PDB entry 8THC | electron microscopy, 3.67 A resolution | chains A and E of the 8 polymer chains in the assembly

# Chain A
Name: ELG1 isoform 1
Source organism: Saccharomyces cerevisiae
UniProt: A0A8H4F7G7 (A0A8H4F7G7_YEASX); numbering as in UniProt (aligned over 1-791)
Chain sequence (791 residues; row label = number of the first residue in the row):
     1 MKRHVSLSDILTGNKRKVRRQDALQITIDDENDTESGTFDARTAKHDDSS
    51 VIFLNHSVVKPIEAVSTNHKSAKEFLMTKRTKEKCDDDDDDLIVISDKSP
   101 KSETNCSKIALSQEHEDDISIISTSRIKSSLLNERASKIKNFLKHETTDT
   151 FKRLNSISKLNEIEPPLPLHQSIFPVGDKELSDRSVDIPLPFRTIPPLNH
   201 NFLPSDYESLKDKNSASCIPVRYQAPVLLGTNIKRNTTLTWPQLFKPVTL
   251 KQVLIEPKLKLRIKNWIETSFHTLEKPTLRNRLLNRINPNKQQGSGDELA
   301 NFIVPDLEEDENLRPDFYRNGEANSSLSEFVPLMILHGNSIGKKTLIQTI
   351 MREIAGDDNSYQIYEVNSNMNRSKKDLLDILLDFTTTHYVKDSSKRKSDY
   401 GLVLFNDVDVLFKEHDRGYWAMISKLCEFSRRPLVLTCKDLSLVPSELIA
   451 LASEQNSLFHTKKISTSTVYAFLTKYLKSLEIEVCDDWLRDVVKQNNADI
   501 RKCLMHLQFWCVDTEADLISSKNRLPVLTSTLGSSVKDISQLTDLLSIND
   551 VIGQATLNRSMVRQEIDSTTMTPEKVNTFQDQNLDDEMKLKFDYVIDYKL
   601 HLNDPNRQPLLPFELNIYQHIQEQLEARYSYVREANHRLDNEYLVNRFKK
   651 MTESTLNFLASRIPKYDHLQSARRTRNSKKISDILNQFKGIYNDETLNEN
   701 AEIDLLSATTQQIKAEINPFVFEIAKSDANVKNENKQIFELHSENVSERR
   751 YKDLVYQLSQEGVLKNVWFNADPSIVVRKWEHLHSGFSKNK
Not modelled in the structure: 1-175, 279-328, 392-397, 663-698, 734-768, 782-791
Residues lining bound ligands: ATP-gamma-S (AGS; phosphothiophosphoric acid-adenylate ester): Pro242, Gln243, Phe245, Lys246, Pro247, Gln252, Val253, Leu254, Ser340, Ile341, Gly342, Lys343, Lys344, Thr345, Asp407, Lys439, Phe472, Tyr476, Ile500, Arg501

# Chain E
Name: Replication factor C subunit 5
Source organism: Saccharomyces cerevisiae
UniProt: P38251 (RFC5_YEAST); residues 1-354 here = UniProt positions 1-354
Chain sequence (354 residues; each row starts with the number of its first residue):
     1 MSLWVDKYRPKSLNALSHNEELTNFLKSLSDQPRDLPHLLLYGPNGTGKK
    51 TRCMALLESIFGPGVYRLKIDVRQFVTASNRKLELNVVSSPYHLEITPSD
   101 MGNNDRIVIQELLKEVAQMEQVDFQDSKDGLAHRYKCVIINEANSLTKDA
   151 QAALRRTMEKYSKNIRLIMVCDSMSPIIAPIKSRCLLIRCPAPSDSEIST
   201 ILSDVVTNERIQLETKDILKRIAQASNGNLRVSLLMLESMALNNELALKS
   251 SSPIIKPDWIIVIHKLTRKIVKERSVNSLIECRAVLYDLLAHCIPANIIL
   301 KELTFSLLDVETLNTTNKSSIIEYSSVFDERLSLGNKAIFHLEGFIAKVM
   351 CCLD
Not modelled in the structure: 1, 120-133
Residues lining bound ligands: ADP (adenosine-5'-diphosphate): Val5, Tyr8, Arg9, Pro10, Leu16, Ser17, His18, Pro44, Asn45, Gly46, Thr47, Gly48, Lys49, Lys50, Thr51, Arg52, Ile201, Leu230, Arg231, Leu234
UniProt features mapped onto this chain:
  - binding site (ATP): Val5, Ser17, Gly43 to Thr51, Arg231

# Chain A / chain E interface
Pairs across the interface - 100 pairs, chain A then chain E:
  Leu532(A) - Val276(E)
  Ser534(A) - Val276(E)
  Val536(A) - Cys351(E)  hydrophobic
  Lys537(A) - Cys351(E)  hydrogen bond
  Ile539(A) - Leu279(E)  hydrophobic
  Ser540(A) - Ala347(E)
  Ser540(A) - Lys348(E)
  Thr543(A) - Gly344(E)
  Thr543(A) - Ala347(E)
  Asp544(A) - Arg331(E)  salt bridge
  Leu546(A) - Phe340(E)  hydrophobic
  Ser547(A) - Arg331(E)  hydrogen bond
  Ser547(A) - His341(E)  hydrogen bond
  Ile548(A) - Arg331(E)
  Asp550(A) - Asn336(E)
  Asp550(A) - Lys337(E)  hydrogen bond (side chain-backbone)
  Asp550(A) - Phe340(E)
  Asp550(A) - His341(E)  salt bridge
  Val551(A) - Arg331(E)
  Val551(A) - Leu334(E)
  Val551(A) - His341(E)
  Gln554(A) - Leu334(E)
  Gln554(A) - Asn336(E)
  Pro573(A) - Glu111(E)
  Lys599(A) - Gln74(E)
  Lys599(A) - Val76(E)
  Lys599(A) - Lys82(E)
  Leu600(A) - Gln74(E)  hydrogen bond (backbone-backbone)
  Leu600(A) - Phe75(E)
  Leu600(A) - Val76(E)  hydrogen bond (backbone-backbone)
  His601(A) - Val76(E)
  Leu602(A) - Phe75(E)  hydrophobic
  Leu602(A) - Val76(E)  hydrogen bond (backbone-backbone)
  Leu602(A) - Thr77(E)
  Leu602(A) - Ala78(E)
  Leu602(A) - Ile107(E)
  Leu602(A) - Glu111(E)
  Asn603(A) - Ile107(E)
  Asp604(A) - Arg106(E)  salt bridge
  Arg607(A) - Asn103(E)  hydrogen bond
  Tyr631(A) - Arg283(E)
  Tyr631(A) - Glu343(E)
  Ala635(A) - Tyr287(E)
  Ala635(A) - Phe340(E)  hydrophobic
  Arg638(A) - Tyr287(E)
  Leu639(A) - Lys337(E)  hydrogen bond (backbone-side chain)
  Asn641(A) - Arg81(E)
  Tyr643(A) - Ala291(E)
  Leu644(A) - Leu290(E)
  Leu644(A) - Ala291(E)  hydrophobic
  Leu644(A) - Cys293(E)  hydrogen bond (backbone-side chain)
  Phe648(A) - Cys293(E)
  Met651(A) - His292(E)
  Arg662(A) - Ser2(E)
  Arg662(A) - Leu3(E)
  Asn700(A) - Asp6(E)
  Ala701(A) - Ser2(E)
  Ala701(A) - Asp6(E)
  Ile703(A) - Leu68(E)
  Asp704(A) - Asp6(E)
  Asp704(A) - Arg9(E)  salt bridge
  Leu706(A) - Ile70(E)  hydrophobic
  Leu706(A) - Val88(E)
  Ser707(A) - Lys50(E)  hydrogen bond (backbone-side chain)
  Ser707(A) - Val88(E)
  Ser707(A) - Glu95(E)
  Ser707(A) - Asn141(E)  hydrogen bond (backbone-side chain)
  Thr709(A) - Asn141(E)  hydrogen bond
  Thr709(A) - Glu142(E)
  Gln711(A) - Ser99(E)
  Gln711(A) - Glu142(E)  hydrogen bond
  Gln712(A) - Arg231(E)  hydrogen bond
  Lys714(A) - Cys293(E)
  Lys714(A) - Ile294(E)
  Lys714(A) - Pro295(E)
  Ala715(A) - Trp259(E)  hydrogen bond (backbone-side chain)
  Ala715(A) - Ile298(E)  hydrophobic
  Glu716(A) - Arg231(E)
  Glu716(A) - Val232(E)
  Glu716(A) - Leu235(E)
  Ile717(A) - Leu3(E)  hydrophobic
  Ile717(A) - Leu235(E)  hydrophobic
  Pro719(A) - Pro257(E)  hydrophobic
  Pro719(A) - Trp259(E)
  Phe720(A) - Leu235(E)
  Phe720(A) - Met236(E)
  Phe720(A) - Ser239(E)
  Phe720(A) - Pro257(E)  hydrophobic
  Phe722(A) - Asp258(E)
  Glu723(A) - Ser239(E)
  Glu723(A) - Asp258(E)
  Ile724(A) - Leu242(E)  hydrophobic
  Ser727(A) - Leu242(E)  hydrogen bond (side chain-backbone)
  Ser727(A) - Asn243(E)  hydrogen bond
  Phe769(A) - Leu242(E)  hydrophobic
  Phe769(A) - Glu245(E)
  Asn770(A) - Leu242(E)
  Trp780(A) - His292(E)  hydrogen bond (backbone-side chain)
  Trp780(A) - Ile294(E)  hydrophobic
  Glu781(A) - His292(E)  hydrogen bond (backbone-side chain)
Interface residues without a listed pair, chain A (63 interface residues in all): Pro609, Val632, Asp640, Arg647, Glu702, Thr710, Asp728, Val731
Interface residues without a listed pair, chain E (69 interface residues in all): Tyr66, Arg73, Thr97, Asp100, Val108, Ser145, Leu246, Lys256, Asn297, Phe328, Gly335, Ile339, Met350

# Overview
The interface between chain A and chain E involves 63 residues on one side and 69 on the other; the contacts
include 20 hydrogen bonds and 4 salt bridges. Polar contacts include Asp544(A)-Arg331(E), Asp550(A)-His341(E)
and Asp604(A)-Arg106(E). Ligands of chain A: ATP-gamma-S.
Here chain A is ELG1 isoform 1 and chain E is Replication factor C subunit 5, both from Saccharomyces
cerevisiae. Entry 8THC (Structure of the Saccharomyces cerevisiae clamp unloader Elg1-RFC bound to a cracked
PCNA) was determined by electron microscopy together with 8THB and 8THD from the same study.
